PDB entry 3RAE | X-ray diffraction, 2.90 A resolution | chains B and G of the 8 polymer chains in the assembly

Chain B:
Molecule: DNA topoisomerase 4 subunit A
Source organism: Streptococcus pneumoniae
Notes: EC 5.99.1.-
UniProt: P72525 (PARC_STRPN); numbering as in UniProt (aligned over 1-488)
Sequence (496 residues; numbered 1 to 496; the number before each row is that of its first residue):
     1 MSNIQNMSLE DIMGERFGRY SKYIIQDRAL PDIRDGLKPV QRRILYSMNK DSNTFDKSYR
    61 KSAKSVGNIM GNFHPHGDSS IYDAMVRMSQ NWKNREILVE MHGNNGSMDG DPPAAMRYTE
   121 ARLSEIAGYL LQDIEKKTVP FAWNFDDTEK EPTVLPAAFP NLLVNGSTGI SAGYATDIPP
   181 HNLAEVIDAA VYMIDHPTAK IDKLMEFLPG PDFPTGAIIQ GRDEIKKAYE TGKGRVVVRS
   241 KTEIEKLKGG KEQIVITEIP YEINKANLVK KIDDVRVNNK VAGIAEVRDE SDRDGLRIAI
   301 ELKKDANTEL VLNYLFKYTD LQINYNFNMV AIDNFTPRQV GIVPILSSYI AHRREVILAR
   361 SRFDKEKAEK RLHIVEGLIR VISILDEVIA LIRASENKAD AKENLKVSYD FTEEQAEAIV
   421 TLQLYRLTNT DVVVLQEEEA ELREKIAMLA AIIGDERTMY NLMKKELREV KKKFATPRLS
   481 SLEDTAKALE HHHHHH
Unresolved in the structure: 1-2, 485-496
Construct notes: expression tag (489-496)
Ion coordination: Mg2+: Phe-316, Thr-319, Gln-322
Curated features (UniProtKB/Swiss-Prot):
  - active site: Tyr-118 (O-(5'-phospho-DNA)-tyrosine intermediate)
  - site: Lys-38 (Interaction with DNA), His-74 (Interaction with DNA), His-76 (Interaction with DNA), Arg-87 (Interaction with DNA), Lys-93 (Interaction with DNA), Arg-117 (Transition state stabilizer)

Chain G:
Molecule: 7-nt DNA strand
Sequence (7 nucleotides; row label = number of the first residue in the row):
     9 CGTGCAT

Chain B / chain G interface:
Residue-residue contacts (19):
  Arg-28(B) with DA14(G), salt bridge to the phosphate
  Lys-38(B) with DC13(G), salt bridge to the phosphate
  Val-40(B) with DC13(G), phosphate contact; DA14(G), phosphate contact
  His-74(B) with DA14(G), salt bridge to the phosphate
  His-76(B) with DA14(G), hydrogen bond to the phosphate; DT15(G), salt bridge to the phosphate
  Gly-77(B) with DT15(G), hydrogen bond to the phosphate
  Ser-80(B) with DC13(G), sugar contact; DA14(G), base contact; DT15(G), base contact
  Ala-84(B) with DC13(G), phosphate contact
  Arg-87(B) with DG12(G), salt bridge to the phosphate; DC13(G), phosphate contact
  Lys-93(B) with DG12(G), phosphate contact
  Thr-168(B) with DG12(G), sugar contact; DC13(G), phosphate contact
  Ile-170(B) with DT11(G), base contact; DG12(G), hydrogen bond to the base
Interface residues without a listed pair, chain B (15 interface residues in all): Asp-27, Gln-41, Glu-262

Overview:
15 residues of chain B face 5 of chain G across their interface, with 3 hydrogen bonds and 5 salt bridges.
Among the polar pairs are Ile-170(B)/DG12(G), His-76(B)/DA14(G) and Gly-77(B)/DT15(G). UniProt lists
active-site residue Tyr-118(B) on chain B.
Chain B is DNA topoisomerase 4 subunit A (Streptococcus pneumoniae) and chain G is a 7-nt DNA strand; the
structure, Quinolone(Levofloxacin)-DNA cleavage complex of type IV topoisomerase from S. pneumoniae, was
determined by X-ray diffraction, deposited together with 5EIX.
